PDB entry 6VOO | electron microscopy, 3.05 A resolution | chains A and d of the 9 polymer chains in the assembly

[Chain A]
Protein: ATP synthase subunit alpha, chloroplastic
From: Spinacia oleracea
Notes: EC 7.1.2.2
UniProtKB: P06450 (ATPA_SPIOL); numbering as in UniProt (aligned over 1-507)
Amino-acid sequence (507 residues; row label = number of the first residue in the row):
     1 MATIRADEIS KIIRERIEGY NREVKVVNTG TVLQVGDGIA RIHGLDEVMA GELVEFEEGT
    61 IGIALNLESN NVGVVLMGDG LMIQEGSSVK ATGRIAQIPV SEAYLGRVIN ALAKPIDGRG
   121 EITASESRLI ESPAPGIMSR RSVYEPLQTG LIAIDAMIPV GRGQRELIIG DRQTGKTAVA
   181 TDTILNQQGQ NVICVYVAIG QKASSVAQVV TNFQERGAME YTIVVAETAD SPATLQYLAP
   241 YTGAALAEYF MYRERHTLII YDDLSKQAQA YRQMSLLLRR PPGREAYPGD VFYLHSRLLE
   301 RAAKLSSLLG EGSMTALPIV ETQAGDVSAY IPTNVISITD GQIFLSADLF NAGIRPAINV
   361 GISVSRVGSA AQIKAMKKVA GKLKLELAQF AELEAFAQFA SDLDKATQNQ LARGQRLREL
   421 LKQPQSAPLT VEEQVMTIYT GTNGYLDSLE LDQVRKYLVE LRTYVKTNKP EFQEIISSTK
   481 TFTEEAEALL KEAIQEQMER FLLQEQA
Disordered / not traced: 1-5, 507
Ligand contacts:
  - ADP (adenosine-5'-diphosphate): Val364, Ser365, Arg366
  - ATP (adenosine-5'-triphosphate): Asp171, Arg172, Gln173, Thr174, Gly175, Lys176, Thr177, Ala178, Glu321, Phe350, Arg355, Pro356, Gln423, Pro424, Gln425
Swiss-Prot annotation at these positions:
  - binding site (ATP): Gly170 to Thr177
  - site: Ser363 (Required for activity)
From the paper describing this entry:
  - binding site for ATP: Arg366
  - binding site for tentoxin: Ile63, Leu65, Val75, Glu131, Arg297

[Chain d]
Protein: ATP synthase delta chain, chloroplastic
From: Spinacia oleracea
UniProtKB: P11402 (ATPD_SPIOL); residues 1-257 here = UniProt positions 1-257
Amino-acid sequence (257 residues; numbered 1 to 257; the number before each row is that of its first residue):
     1 MAALQNPVAL QSRTTTAVAA LSTSSTTSTP KPFSLSFSSS TATFNPLRLK ILTASKLTAK
    61 PRGGALGTRM VDSTASRYAS ALADVADVTG TLEATNSDVE KLIRIFSEEP VYYFFANPVI
   121 SIDNKRSVLD EIITTSGLQP HTANFINILI DSERINLVKE ILNEFEDVFN KITGTEVAVV
   181 TSVVKLENDH LAQIAKGVQK ITGAKNVRIK TVIDPSLVAG FTIRYGNEGS KLVDMSVKKQ
   241 LEEIAAQLEM DDVTLAV
Disordered / not traced: 1-71, 251-257

[How chain A and chain d interact]
Contacting residue pairs (29):
  Ala6(A) - Ser136(d)
  Asp7(A) - Glu108(d)
  Ile13(A) - Val128(d)  hydrophobic
  Ile13(A) - Glu131(d)
  Ile13(A) - Ile132(d)  hydrophobic
  Ile13(A) - Thr135(d)
  Arg14(A) - Glu108(d)  salt bridge
  Arg14(A) - Pro110(d)
  Arg14(A) - Val111(d)
  Arg16(A) - Val128(d)
  Arg16(A) - Glu131(d)  salt bridge
  Ile17(A) - Val111(d)  hydrophobic
  Ile17(A) - Phe114(d)  hydrophobic
  Ile17(A) - Val128(d)  hydrophobic
  Glu18(A) - Pro110(d)
  Tyr20(A) - Phe114(d)  hydrophobic
  Tyr20(A) - Asn124(d)  hydrogen bond
  Asn21(A) - Pro110(d)  hydrogen bond (side chain-backbone)
  Asn21(A) - Tyr113(d)
  Asn21(A) - Phe114(d)
  Asn21(A) - Ile120(d)
  Val24(A) - Asn117(d)
  Val24(A) - Val119(d)  hydrophobic
  Val24(A) - Ile120(d)  hydrophobic
  Lys25(A) - Tyr113(d)
  Thr31(A) - Val119(d)
  His43(A) - Asn117(d)
  His43(A) - Pro118(d)
  His43(A) - Val119(d)
Also at the interface, not in a pair above, chain A (15 interface residues in all): Ser10, Leu33
Also at the interface, not in a pair above, chain d (17 interface residues in all): Arg104, Ile105

[In short]
Chain A and chain d form an interface of 15 and 17 residues respectively, with 2 hydrogen bonds and 2 salt
bridges. Polar pairs include Arg14(A)-Glu108(d), Arg16(A)-Glu131(d) and Tyr20(A)-Asn124(d). The paper reports
a binding site for tentoxin at Ile63(A), Leu65(A) and Val75(A) among others; a binding site for ATP at
Arg366(A).
Here chain A is ATP synthase subunit alpha, chloroplastic and chain d is ATP synthase delta chain,
chloroplastic, both from Spinacia oleracea. Entry 6VOO (Chloroplast ATP synthase (R1, CF1)) was determined by
electron microscopy together with 6VM1, 6VM4, 6VMB, 6VMD, 6VMG, 6VOF and 8 further entries from the same
study.
